Entry 8P6V (electron microscopy, 1.90 A resolution); this record covers chains H and J of the 3 polymer chains in the assembly.

== Chain H ==
Protein: CDK-activating kinase assembly factor MAT1
Organism: Homo sapiens
UniProtKB: P51948 (MAT1_HUMAN), isoform P51948-1; residues 220-309 here = UniProt positions 220-309
Chain sequence (93 residues; row label = number of the first residue in the row):
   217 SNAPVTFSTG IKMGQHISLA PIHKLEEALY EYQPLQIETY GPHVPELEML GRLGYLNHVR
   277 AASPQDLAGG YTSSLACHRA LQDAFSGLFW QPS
Not modelled in the structure: 217-243, 309
Sequence notes: expression tag (217-219)

== Chain J ==
Protein: Cyclin-dependent kinase 7
Organism: Homo sapiens
Notes: EC 2.7.11.22, 2.7.11.23
UniProtKB: P50613 (CDK7_HUMAN); residue numbers follow UniProt; this construct covers 1-346
Chain sequence (349 residues; each row starts with the number of its first residue; numbers below 1 keep their minus sign (Ser-2 is residue -2)):
    -2 SNAMALDVKS RAKRYEKLDF LGEGQFATVY KARDKNTNQI VAIKKIKLGH RSEAKDGINR
    58 TALREIKLLQ ELSHPNIIGL LDAFGHKSNI SLVFDFMETD LEVIIKDNSL VLTPSHIKAY
   118 MLMTLQGLEY LHQHWILHRD LKPNNLLLDE NGVLKLADFG LAKSFGSPNR AYTHQVVTRW
   178 YRAPELLFGA RMYGVGVDMW AVGCILAELL LRVPFLPGDS DLDQLTRIFE TLGTPTEEQW
   238 PDMCSLPDYV TFKSFPGIPL HHIFSAAGDD LLDLIQGLFL FNPCARITAT QALKMKYFSN
   298 RPGPTPGCQL PRPNCPVETL KEQSNPALAI KRKRTEALEQ GGLPKKLIF
Not modelled in the structure: -2 to 9, 31-36, 43-51, 311-346
Sequence notes: expression tag (-2 to 0)
Small-molecule neighbours: ICEC0942 (I74; (3R,4R)-4-[[[7-[(phenylmethyl)amino]-3-propan-2-yl-pyrazolo[1,5-a]pyrimidin-5-yl]amino]methyl]piperidin-3-ol): Leu18, Val26, Ala39, Lys41, Ile75, Phe91, Asp92, Phe93, Met94, Glu95, Thr96, Asp97, Val100, Asn141, Asn142, Leu144, Ala154, Asp155
Curated features (UniProtKB/Swiss-Prot):
  - active site: Asp137 (Proton acceptor)
  - binding site (ATP): Leu18 to Val26, Lys41
  - modified residue: Ala2 (N-acetylalanine), Ser7 (Phosphoserine), Ser164 (Phosphoserine), Thr170 (Phosphothreonine), Ser321 (Phosphoserine)
  - mutagenesis: Lys41 (K41A: Total loss of activity; K41M: No effect on interaction with HINT1), Phe91 (F91G: Enhanced capacity to bind ATP analogs), Ser164 (S164A: No mitotic repression of transcriptional activity of the reconstituted TFIIH complex), Thr170 (T170A: Total loss of activity. Total loss of transcriptional activity of the reconstituted TFIIH complex; T170E: No effect on interaction with HINT1)
What the authors report for this chain:
  - binding site for ICEC0942: Ala39, Lys41, Glu62, Ile75, Phe91, Met94, Asn141, Leu144, Ala154, Asp155

== How chain H and chain J interact ==
Contacting residue pairs (47; chain H residue first):
  Ala244(H) with Gly300(J)
  Leu245(H) with Asn297(J); Arg298(J); Gly300(J)
  Tyr246(H) with Leu119(J), hydrophobic; Leu290(J); Phe295(J); Ser296(J); Pro301(J)
  Tyr248(H) with Glu126(J), hydrogen bond; Thr287(J), hydrogen bond; Leu290(J), hydrophobic; Lys291(J)
  Leu251(H) with Tyr127(J), hydrophobic; Gln130(J)
  Ile253(H) with Tyr127(J), hydrophobic; Gln130(J); His131(J)
  Arg276(H) with Pro165(J)
  Pro280(H) with Asp239(J); Ser242(J), hydrogen bond (backbone-side chain)
  Gln281(H) with Ser242(J), hydrogen bond (backbone-side chain)
  Asp282(H) with Met189(J)
  Leu283(H) with Cys281(J)
  Ala284(H) with Trp237(J), hydrogen bond (backbone-side chain); Asp239(J); Ser242(J); Leu243(J), hydrophobic; Pro280(J)
  Gly285(H) with Glu182(J); Ala187(J); Met189(J); Tyr190(J); Gly191(J); Pro280(J)
  Gly286(H) with Pro280(J); Cys281(J)
  Tyr287(H) with Pro165(J); Met189(J), hydrophobic
  Thr288(H) with Cys281(J)
  Leu291(H) with Trp132(J)
  Ala292(H) with Gly163(J); Pro165(J)
  His294(H) with Trp132(J)
  Arg295(H) with Trp132(J); Phe162(J), hydrogen bond (side chain-backbone)
  Gln298(H) with Trp132(J), hydrogen bond
Also at the interface, not in a pair above, chain J (34 interface residues in all): Gln123, Ser161, Ser164, Met240, Pro299

== Overview ==
The interface between chain H and chain J involves 21 residues on one side and 34 on the other; the contacts
include 7 hydrogen bonds. Polar contacts include Tyr248(H)-Glu126(J), Tyr248(H)-Thr287(J) and
Pro280(H)-Ser242(J). Bound to chain J: ICEC0942. The paper reports a binding site for ICEC0942 at Ala39(J),
Lys41(J) and Glu62(J) among others.
Chain H is CDK-activating kinase assembly factor MAT1 and chain J is Cyclin-dependent kinase 7, both from Homo
sapiens; the structure, Cryo-EM structure of CAK in complex with inhibitor ICEC0942, was determined by
electron microscopy together with 8ORM, 8P6W, 8P6X, 8P6Y, 8P6Z, 8P70 and 11 further entries from the same
study.
